1KLU - chains A and C of the 4 polymer chains in the assembly; structure by X-ray diffraction, 1.93 A resolution.

Chain A:
Molecule: HLA class II histocompatibility antigen, dr alpha chain
Organism: Homo sapiens
UniProtKB: P01903 (2DRA_HUMAN); residues 4-182 here correspond to UniProt positions 29-207 (UniProt number = residue number + 25)
Sequence (179 residues; row label = number of the first residue in the row):
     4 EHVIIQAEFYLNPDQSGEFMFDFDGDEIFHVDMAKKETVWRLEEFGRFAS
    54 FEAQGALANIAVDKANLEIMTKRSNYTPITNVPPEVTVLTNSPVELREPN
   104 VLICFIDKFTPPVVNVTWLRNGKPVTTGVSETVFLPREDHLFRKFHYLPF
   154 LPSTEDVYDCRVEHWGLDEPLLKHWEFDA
Disulfides: C107-C163
Swiss-Prot annotation at these positions:
  - region: E179 to A182 (Connecting peptide)
  - site: Q9 (Self- and pathogen-derived peptide antigen), G49 (Self-peptide antigen), F51 (Self- and pathogen-derived peptide antigen), A52 (Self-peptide antigen), S53 (Self- and pathogen-derived peptide antigen), E55 (Pathogen-derived peptide antigen), N62 (Self- and pathogen-derived peptide antigen), N69 (Pathogen-derived peptide antigen), R76 (Self- and pathogen-derived peptide antigen)
  - glycosylation (N-linked (GlcNAc...) asparagine): N78, N118

Chain C:
Molecule: Triosephosphate isomerase peptide
Sequence (15 residues; numbered 23 to 37; the number before each row is that of its first residue):
    23 GELIGTLNAAKVPAD
From the paper describing this entry:
  - conformationally variable residues: G23, D37

Chain A / chain C interface:
Pairs across the interface (35; chain A residue first):
  Q9(A) with T28(C); L29(C), hydrogen bond (side chain-backbone)
  F22(A) with T28(C)
  F24(A) with I26(C), hydrophobic; G27(C)
  F32(A) with I26(C), hydrophobic
  W43(A) with I26(C), hydrophobic
  F51(A) with G23(C); E24(C)
  A52(A) with G23(C); E24(C)
  S53(A) with G23(C), hydrogen bond (side chain-backbone); E24(C), hydrogen bond (backbone-backbone); L25(C); I26(C), hydrogen bond (backbone-backbone)
  F54(A) with L25(C); I26(C); T28(C)
  E55(A) with L25(C)
  N62(A) with T28(C); L29(C), hydrogen bond (side chain-backbone); N30(C); A31(C), hydrogen bond (side chain-backbone)
  V65(A) with A31(C), hydrophobic; A32(C); K33(C)
  D66(A) with A31(C)
  A68(A) with K33(C)
  N69(A) with A32(C), hydrogen bond (side chain-backbone); K33(C); V34(C), hydrogen bond (side chain-backbone)
  I72(A) with V34(C), hydrophobic; P35(C)
  M73(A) with V34(C), hydrophobic
  K75(A) with D37(C), salt bridge
Also at the interface, not in a pair above, chain A (22 interface residues in all): I31, R50, G58, R76
Also at the interface, not in a pair above, chain C (15 interface residues in all): A36
From the paper, about this interface:
  - pairs named by the authors: T28(C)-Q9(A) (hydrophobic contact), T28(C)-F22(A) (hydrophobic contact), T28(C)-F54(A) (hydrophobic contact)
  - interface residues, chain C: T28(C)

In short:
The interface between chain A and chain C involves 22 residues on one side and 15 on the other; the contacts
include 8 hydrogen bonds and 1 salt bridge. Polar contacts include K75(A)-D37(C), Q9(A)-L29(C) and
S53(A)-G23(C). The paper describes hydrophobic contacts between T28(C) and Q9(A), T28(C) and F22(A) and T28(C)
and F54(A). The paper reports the interface residue T28(C); conformational variability at G23(C) and D37(C).
Here chain A is HLA class II histocompatibility antigen, dr alpha chain (Homo sapiens) and chain C is
Triosephosphate isomerase peptide. Entry 1KLU (Crystal structure of HLA-DR1/TPI(23-37) complexed with
staphylococcal enterotoxin C3 variant 3B2 (SEC3-3B2)) was determined by X-ray diffraction, deposited together
with 1KLG.
